Entry 6RW0 (X-ray diffraction, 1.45 A resolution); this record covers chain A.

Chain A:
Protein: Protein angel homolog 2
From: Homo sapiens
UniProt: Q5VTE6 (ANGE2_HUMAN); numbering as in UniProt (aligned over 119-544)
Amino-acid sequence (429 residues; row label = number of the first residue in the row):
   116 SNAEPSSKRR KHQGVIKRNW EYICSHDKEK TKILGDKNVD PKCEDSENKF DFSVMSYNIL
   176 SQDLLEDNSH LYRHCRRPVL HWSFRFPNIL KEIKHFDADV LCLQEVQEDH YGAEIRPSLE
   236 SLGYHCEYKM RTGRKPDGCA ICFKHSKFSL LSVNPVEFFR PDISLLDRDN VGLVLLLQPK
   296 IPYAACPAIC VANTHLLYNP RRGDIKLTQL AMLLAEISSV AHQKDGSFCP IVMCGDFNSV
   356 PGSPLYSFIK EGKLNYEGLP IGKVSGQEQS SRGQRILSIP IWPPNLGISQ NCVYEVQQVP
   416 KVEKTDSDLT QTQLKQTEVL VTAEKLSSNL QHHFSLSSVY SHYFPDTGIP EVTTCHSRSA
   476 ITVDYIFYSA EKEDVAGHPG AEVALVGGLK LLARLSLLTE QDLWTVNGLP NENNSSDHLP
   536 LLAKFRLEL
Disordered / not traced: 116-126, 139-162, 297-300, 416-441, 487-501
Sequence notes: expression tag (116-118)
Ion coordination: Mg2+ near Glu220 (its only coordinating residue here); K+: Ser334, Trp519, Asn522

Summary:
The K+ site is built by Ser334, Trp519 and Asn522.
Chain A is Protein angel homolog 2 (Homo sapiens); the structure, Crystal structure of ANGEL2, a 2',3'-cyclic
phosphatase, was determined by X-ray diffraction together with 6RVZ from the same study.
